6C2S - chains A and D of the 4 polymer chains in the assembly; structure by X-ray diffraction, 2.85 A resolution.

[Chain A (and D)]
Protein: Transcriptional regulator, MarR family
Organism: Rhodopseudomonas palustris (strain ATCC BAA-98 / CGA009)
Notes: chain D of this document is another copy of the same molecule, construct and numbering; everything in this record applies to it too
UniProtKB: Q6N8V9 (Q6N8V9_RHOPA); numbering as in UniProt (aligned over 1-183)
Sequence (186 residues; numbered -2 to 183; the number before each row is that of its first residue; numbers below 1 keep their minus sign (Ser-2 is residue -2)):
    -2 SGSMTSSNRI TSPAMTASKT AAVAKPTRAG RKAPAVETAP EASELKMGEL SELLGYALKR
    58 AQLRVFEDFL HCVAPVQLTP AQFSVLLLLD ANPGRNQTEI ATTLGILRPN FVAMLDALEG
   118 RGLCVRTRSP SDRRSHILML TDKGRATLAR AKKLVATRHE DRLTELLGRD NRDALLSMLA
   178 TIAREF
Disordered / not traced: -2 to 39, 182-183
Construct notes: expression tag (-2 to 0)
From the paper describing this entry:
  - binding site for the 23-nt DNA strand: Gln94, Pro106, Asn107, Arg123, Ser128, Arg131, Ser132, His133
  - binding site for the 23-nt DNA strand: Lys56, Arg125, Arg130
  - contacts within the chain: Asp129-Arg131 (salt bridge)
  - mutagenesis - R131A: abolished binding to the 23-nt DNA strand
  - mutagenesis - K56A, Q94A, R125A, R130A: decreased binding to the 23-nt DNA strand
  - mutagenesis - N107A: unchanged binding to the 23-nt DNA strand
  - mutagenesis - T76A (Tm change 10 degC): decreased stability

[How chain A and chain D interact]
Contacting residue pairs (89; chain A residue first):
  Leu42(A) - Asn89(D)
  Leu42(A) - Arg92(D)
  Leu42(A) - Glu96(D)
  Leu42(A) - Ile97(D)  hydrophobic
  Lys43(A) - Leu85(D)
  Lys43(A) - Ala88(D)
  Lys43(A) - Asn89(D)  hydrogen bond (backbone-side chain)
  Gly45(A) - Ala88(D)
  Glu46(A) - Leu84(D)
  Glu46(A) - Lys149(D)
  Leu47(A) - Ser81(D)
  Leu47(A) - Leu84(D)  hydrophobic
  Leu47(A) - Leu101(D)  hydrophobic
  Ser48(A) - Leu173(D)
  Glu49(A) - Glu157(D)
  Glu49(A) - Arg169(D)  salt bridge
  Glu49(A) - Asp170(D)
  Glu49(A) - Leu173(D)
  Leu50(A) - Phe80(D)  hydrophobic
  Leu50(A) - Glu157(D)
  Leu51(A) - Glu157(D)  hydrogen bond (backbone-side chain)
  Leu51(A) - Leu160(D)  hydrophobic
  Leu51(A) - Leu172(D)  hydrophobic
  Leu51(A) - Leu173(D)  hydrophobic
  Leu51(A) - Leu176(D)  hydrophobic
  Gly52(A) - Val62(D)
  Gly52(A) - Phe63(D)
  Ala54(A) - Leu173(D)  hydrophobic
  Ala54(A) - Leu176(D)  hydrophobic
  Leu55(A) - Leu55(D)  hydrophobic
  Leu55(A) - Val62(D)  hydrophobic
  Leu55(A) - Leu176(D)  hydrophobic
  Lys56(A) - Phe63(D)
  Arg57(A) - Thr100(D)
  Arg57(A) - Leu101(D)
  Ala58(A) - Leu55(D)
  Ala58(A) - Leu176(D)
  Gln59(A) - Leu55(D)
  Gln59(A) - Lys56(D)
  Gln59(A) - Gln59(D)
  Arg61(A) - Ile179(D)  hydrogen bond (side chain-backbone)
  Arg61(A) - Arg181(D)  hydrogen bond (side chain-backbone)
  Val62(A) - Leu55(D)  hydrophobic
  Val62(A) - Ile179(D)  hydrophobic
  Phe63(A) - Gly52(D)
  Phe63(A) - Lys56(D)
  Phe80(A) - Leu50(D)  hydrophobic
  Ser81(A) - Leu47(D)
  Leu84(A) - Glu46(D)
  Leu84(A) - Leu47(D)  hydrophobic
  Leu85(A) - Leu47(D)  hydrophobic
  Ala88(A) - Lys43(D)
  Ala88(A) - Gly45(D)
  Asn89(A) - Leu42(D)
  Asn89(A) - Lys43(D)  hydrogen bond (side chain-backbone)
  Arg92(A) - Ser40(D)
  Arg92(A) - Glu41(D)
  Arg92(A) - Leu42(D)
  Thr100(A) - Leu42(D)
  Thr100(A) - Met44(D)
  Thr100(A) - Tyr53(D)
  Leu101(A) - Leu47(D)  hydrophobic
  Gly102(A) - Arg57(D)
  Lys149(A) - Glu46(D)  salt bridge
  Val152(A) - Leu50(D)  hydrophobic
  Glu157(A) - Glu49(D)
  Glu157(A) - Leu50(D)
  Glu157(A) - Leu51(D)  hydrogen bond (side chain-backbone)
  Asn168(A) - Met175(D)
  Arg169(A) - Glu49(D)  salt bridge
  Arg169(A) - Leu51(D)
  Leu172(A) - Leu172(D)  hydrophobic
  Leu172(A) - Ile179(D)  hydrophobic
  Leu173(A) - Ser48(D)
  Leu173(A) - Glu49(D)
  Leu173(A) - Leu51(D)  hydrophobic
  Leu173(A) - Ala54(D)  hydrophobic
  Met175(A) - Leu164(D)  hydrophobic
  Met175(A) - Asn168(D)
  Leu176(A) - Ala54(D)
  Leu176(A) - Leu55(D)  hydrophobic
  Leu176(A) - Ala58(D)
  Leu176(A) - Leu172(D)  hydrophobic
  Thr178(A) - Leu163(D)
  Ile179(A) - Ala58(D)
  Ile179(A) - Arg61(D)  hydrogen bond (backbone-side chain)
  Ile179(A) - Val62(D)  hydrophobic
  Ile179(A) - Leu172(D)  hydrophobic
  Arg181(A) - Arg61(D)  hydrogen bond (backbone-side chain)
Interface residues without a listed pair, chain A (52 interface residues in all): Ser40, Glu41, Met44, Tyr53, Phe66, Glu96, Ile97, Leu160, Leu163, Leu164, Ala180
Interface residues without a listed pair, chain D (53 interface residues in all): Phe66, Ala78, Gly102, Thr178, Ala180

[Overview]
Chain A and chain D form an interface of 52 and 53 residues respectively, with 8 hydrogen bonds and 3 salt
bridges. Polar pairs include Glu49(A)-Arg169(D), Lys149(A)-Glu46(D) and Lys43(A)-Asn89(D). The paper reports a
binding site for the 23-nt DNA strand at Gln94(A), Pro106(A) and Asn107(A) among others; K56A, Q94A and R125A
of chain A, among others, reduce binding to the 23-nt DNA strand; 7 substitutions were tested in all.
Chain A and chain D are both Transcriptional regulator, MarR family (Rhodopseudomonas palustris (strain ATCC
BAA-98 / CGA009)); the structure, Transcriptional repressor, CouR, bound to a 23-mer DNA duplex, was
determined by X-ray diffraction (same publication as 6C28 and 6C9T).
